Entry 9CWV (electron microscopy, 2.42 A resolution); this record covers chains M and N of the 18 polymer chains in the assembly.

[Chain M (and N)]
Protein: Gag
From: Human immunodeficiency virus type 1 group M subtype B (isolate HXB2)
Notes: fragment: CA-SP1 domains; chain N of this document is another copy of the same molecule, construct and numbering; everything in this record applies to it too
UniProtKB: P04591 (GAG_HV1H2); residues 12-242 here correspond to UniProt positions 144-374 (UniProt number = residue number + 132)
Sequence (231 residues; each row starts with the number of its first residue):
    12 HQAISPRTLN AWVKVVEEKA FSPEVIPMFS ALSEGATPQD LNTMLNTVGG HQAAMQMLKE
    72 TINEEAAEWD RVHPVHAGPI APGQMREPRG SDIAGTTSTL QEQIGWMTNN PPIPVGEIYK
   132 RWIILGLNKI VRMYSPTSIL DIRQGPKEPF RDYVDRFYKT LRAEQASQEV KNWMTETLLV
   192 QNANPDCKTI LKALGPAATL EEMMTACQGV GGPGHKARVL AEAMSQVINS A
Sequence notes: engineered mutation Ile-239 (Thr371 in P04591)
UniProt features mapped onto this chain:
  - region: Asn-57 to Gln-95 (Interaction with host PPIA/CYPA and NUP153), Pro-85 to Pro-93 (PPIA/CYPA-binding loop)
  - site: Leu-231, Ala-232 (Cleavage)
  - modified residue: Ser-16 (Phosphoserine)
Small-molecule neighbours: inositol hexakisphosphate (IHP): Lys-158, Gly-222, Lys-227
What the authors report for this chain:
  - self-association interface (contacts with another copy of this molecule); pairs are residue here / residue on that copy: Arg-18/Thr-58, Gln-50/Arg-82 (hydrogen bond), Trp-184, Ala-228
  - binding site for inositol hexakisphosphate: Lys-158, Lys-227

[Chain M / chain N interface]
Pairs across the interface - 34 pairs, chain M then chain N:
  Pro-17(M) with Leu-20(N), hydrophobic
  Arg-18(M) with Asn-57(N)
  Leu-20(M) with Asn-21(N)
  Asn-21(M) with Leu-20(N); Asn-21(N); Val-24(N); Thr-58(N)
  Val-24(M) with Asn-21(N); Lys-25(N)
  Lys-25(M) with Val-24(N)
  Glu-28(M) with Glu-28(N)
  Asn-57(M) with Arg-18(N)
  Thr-58(M) with Arg-18(N); Asn-21(N)
  Leu-151(M) with Glu-180(N); Val-181(N); Trp-184(N), hydrophobic
  Glu-175(M) with Val-181(N)
  Gln-176(M) with Gln-176(N); Ala-177(N)
  Ala-177(M) with Gln-176(N)
  Ser-178(M) with Gln-176(N)
  Glu-180(M) with Leu-151(N)
  Val-181(M) with Glu-175(N); Met-185(N), hydrophobic
  Trp-184(M) with Leu-151(N), hydrophobic; Trp-184(N), hydrophobic; Met-185(N), hydrophobic; Thr-188(N); Leu-189(N), hydrophobic
  Met-185(M) with Val-181(N), hydrophobic; Trp-184(N), hydrophobic
  Thr-188(M) with Trp-184(N)
  Leu-189(M) with Trp-184(N), hydrophobic
Other interface residues (no listed pair), chain M (23 interface residues in all): Thr-54, Ser-149, Gln-179
Other interface residues (no listed pair), chain N (23 interface residues in all): Pro-17, Lys-30, Thr-54, Ser-149, Ser-178

[Overview]
Chain M and chain N each contribute 23 residues to their interface. Ligands of chain M: inositol
hexakisphosphate. The paper reports a binding site for inositol hexakisphosphate at Lys-158(M) and Lys-227(M);
a self-association interface involving Arg-18(M), Gln-50(M) and Trp-184(M) among others.
Both chains are Gag (Human immunodeficiency virus type 1 group M subtype B (isolate HXB2)). Entry 9CWV (Gag
CA-SP1 immature lattice from intact enveloped virus-like particles) was determined by electron microscopy
(same publication as 9D6C, 9D6D, 9D6E, 9D88 and 9DWD).
